5DIH - chains C and E of the 3 polymer chains in the assembly; structure by X-ray diffraction, 2.44 A resolution.

Chain C (and E):
Name: Microcompartments protein
Source organism: Haliangium ochraceum (strain DSM 14365 / JCM 11303 / SMP-2)
Notes: chain E of this document is another copy of the same molecule, construct and numbering; everything in this record applies to it too
UniProtKB: D0LHE3 (D0LHE3_HALO1); residues 1-205 here = UniProt positions 1-205
Amino-acid sequence (205 residues; numbered 1 to 205; the number before each row is that of its first residue):
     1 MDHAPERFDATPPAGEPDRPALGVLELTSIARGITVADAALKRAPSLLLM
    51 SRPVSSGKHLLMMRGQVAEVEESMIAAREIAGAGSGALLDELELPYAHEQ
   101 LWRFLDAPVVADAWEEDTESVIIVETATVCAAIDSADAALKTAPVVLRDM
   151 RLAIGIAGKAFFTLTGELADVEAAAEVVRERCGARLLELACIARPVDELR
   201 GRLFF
Not modelled in the structure: 1-6, 11-15, 116-118 (chain E: 1-5, 14-15, 84-85, 115-118)
Swiss-Prot annotation at these positions:
  - site: Arg-52 (Gating residue)
  - mutagenesis: Ser-55 (S55C: Binds a 4Fe-4S cluster, exposed on the concave face)

Chain C / chain E interface:
Residue-residue contacts - 41 pairs, chain C then chain E:
  Thr-28(C) / Lys-159(E)  hydrogen bond (backbone-side chain)
  Ser-29(C) / Glu-125(E)  hydrogen bond
  Ser-29(C) / Glu-188(E)  hydrogen bond
  Ile-30(C) / Glu-125(E)  hydrogen bond (backbone-side chain)
  Ile-30(C) / Ile-156(E)  hydrophobic
  Ile-30(C) / Phe-161(E)  hydrophobic
  Ile-30(C) / Phe-204(E)  hydrophobic
  Ala-31(C) / Ile-123(E)
  Ala-31(C) / Glu-125(E)  hydrogen bond (backbone-side chain)
  Ala-31(C) / Glu-188(E)
  Ala-31(C) / Ala-190(E)
  Arg-32(C) / Glu-188(E)  salt bridge
  Ile-34(C) / Ile-123(E)  hydrophobic
  Ile-34(C) / Ile-192(E)
  Ile-34(C) / Leu-199(E)
  Ile-34(C) / Leu-203(E)
  Thr-35(C) / Ala-190(E)
  Asp-38(C) / Pro-195(E)
  Asp-38(C) / Val-196(E)  hydrogen bond (side chain-backbone)
  Asp-38(C) / Leu-199(E)
  Leu-41(C) / Val-196(E)  hydrophobic
  Lys-42(C) / Arg-194(E)  hydrogen bond (side chain-backbone)
  Lys-42(C) / Val-196(E)
  Ser-46(C) / Glu-198(E)
  Leu-47(C) / Glu-198(E)
  Leu-48(C) / Glu-198(E)  hydrogen bond (backbone-side chain)
  Leu-48(C) / Leu-199(E)  hydrophobic
  Leu-48(C) / Phe-205(E)
  Leu-49(C) / Phe-205(E)
  Met-50(C) / Phe-205(E)
  Ser-51(C) / Leu-203(E)  hydrogen bond (side chain-backbone)
  Ser-51(C) / Phe-204(E)
  Ser-51(C) / Phe-205(E)  hydrogen bond (backbone-backbone)
  Arg-52(C) / Phe-205(E)
  Pro-53(C) / Phe-204(E)  hydrophobic
  Val-54(C) / Gly-155(E)
  Ser-55(C) / Gly-155(E)
  Ser-56(C) / Ala-157(E)
  Gly-57(C) / Ile-156(E)
  Gly-57(C) / Ala-157(E)
  Gly-57(C) / Lys-159(E)  hydrogen bond (backbone-side chain)
Other interface residues (no listed pair), chain C (24 interface residues in all): Ala-37, His-59

Overview:
24 residues of chain C and 18 residues of chain E are in contact; the contacts include 11 hydrogen bonds and 1
salt bridge. Polar pairs include Arg-32(C)/Glu-188(E), Thr-28(C)/Lys-159(E) and Ser-29(C)/Glu-125(E). From
UniProt: one mutagenesis site on chain C.
Both chains are Microcompartments protein (Haliangium ochraceum (strain DSM 14365 / JCM 11303 / SMP-2)). Entry
5DIH (Structure of Haliangium ochraceum BMC-T HO-5812) was determined by X-ray diffraction, deposited together
with 5DII.
